Entry 5FQ8 (X-ray diffraction, 2.75 A resolution); this record covers chains B and P of the 9 polymer chains in the assembly.

[Chain B]
Protein: Outer membrane protein OMP121
From: Bacteroides thetaiotaomicron
UniProt: Q8A5H5 (Q8A5H5_BACTN); residues 1-984 here = UniProt positions 1-984
Sequence (984 residues; row label = number of the first residue in the row):
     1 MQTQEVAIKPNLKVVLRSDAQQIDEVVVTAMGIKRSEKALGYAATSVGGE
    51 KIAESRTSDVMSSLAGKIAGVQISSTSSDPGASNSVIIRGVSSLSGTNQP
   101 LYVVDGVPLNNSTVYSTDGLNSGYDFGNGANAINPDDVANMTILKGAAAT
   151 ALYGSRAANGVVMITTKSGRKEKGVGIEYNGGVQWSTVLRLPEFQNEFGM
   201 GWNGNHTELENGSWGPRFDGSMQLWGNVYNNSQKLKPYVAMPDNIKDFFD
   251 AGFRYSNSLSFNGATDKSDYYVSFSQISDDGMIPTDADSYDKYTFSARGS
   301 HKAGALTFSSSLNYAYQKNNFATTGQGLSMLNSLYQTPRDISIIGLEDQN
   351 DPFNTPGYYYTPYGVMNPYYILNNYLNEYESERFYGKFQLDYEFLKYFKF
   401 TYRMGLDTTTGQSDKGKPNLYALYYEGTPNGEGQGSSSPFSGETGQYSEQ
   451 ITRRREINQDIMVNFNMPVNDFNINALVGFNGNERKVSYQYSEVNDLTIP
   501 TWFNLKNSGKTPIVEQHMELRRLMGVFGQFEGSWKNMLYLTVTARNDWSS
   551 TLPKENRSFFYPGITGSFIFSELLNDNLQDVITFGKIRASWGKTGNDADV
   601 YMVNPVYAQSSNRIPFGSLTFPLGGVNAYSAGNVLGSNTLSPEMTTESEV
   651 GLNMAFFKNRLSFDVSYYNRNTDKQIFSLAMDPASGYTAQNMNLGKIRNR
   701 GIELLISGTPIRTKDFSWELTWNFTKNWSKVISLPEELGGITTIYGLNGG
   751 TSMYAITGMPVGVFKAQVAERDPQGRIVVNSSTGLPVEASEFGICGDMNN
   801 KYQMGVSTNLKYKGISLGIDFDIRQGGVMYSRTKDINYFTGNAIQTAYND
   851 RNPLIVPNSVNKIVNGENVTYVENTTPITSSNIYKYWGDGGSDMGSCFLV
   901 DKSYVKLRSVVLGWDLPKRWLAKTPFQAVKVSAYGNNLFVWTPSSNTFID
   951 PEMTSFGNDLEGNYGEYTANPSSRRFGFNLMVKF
Disordered / not traced: 1-36, 575-577
Metal / ion sites: Ca2+ site 1: D280, G281, I283, T285, D288; Mg2+: A631, N633 (shared with 1 residue of chain A); Ca2+ site 2 near D850 (its only coordinating residue here)
Small-molecule neighbours: 3-decanoyloxypropyl decanoate (KR0): Y402, M404, I457, Q459, I461, G482, N483, E484
What the authors report for this chain:
  - conformationally variable residues (domain motion): N203 (from molecular simulation)
  - binding site for Uncharacterised protein, bound peptide (chain P): L120

[Chain P]
Protein: Uncharacterised protein, bound peptide
From: Bacteroides thetaiotaomicron
Sequence (10 residues; numbered 1 to 10; the number before each row is that of its first residue):
     1 GGGGGGGGGG

[How chain B and chain P interact]
Pairs across the interface (24):
  L120(B) with G3(P); G4(P)
  W202(B) with G9(P); G10(P)
  E210(B) with G10(P)
  N211(B) with G9(P)
  Q326(B) with G4(P), hydrogen bond (side chain-backbone); G5(P); G6(P), hydrogen bond (side chain-backbone)
  Y363(B) with G9(P)
  F616(B) with G4(P); G5(P)
  T743(B) with G1(P)
  G746(B) with G1(P); G2(P), hydrogen bond (backbone-backbone); G3(P)
  L747(B) with G1(P); G2(P); G3(P)
  N748(B) with G1(P), hydrogen bond (backbone-backbone); G2(P), hydrogen bond (backbone-backbone); G3(P), hydrogen bond (backbone-backbone)
  F839(B) with G8(P); G9(P)
Other interface residues (no listed pair), chain B (14 interface residues in all): S752, Y754

[Summary]
The interface between chain B and chain P involves 14 residues on one side and 9 on the other, with 6 hydrogen
bonds. Among the polar pairs are Q326(B)-G4(P), Q326(B)-G6(P) and G746(B)-G2(P). Ligands of chain B:
3-decanoyloxypropyl decanoate. From the paper: a binding site for Uncharacterised protein, bound peptide
(chain P) at L120(B); conformational variability at N203(B).
Here chain B is Outer membrane protein OMP121 and chain P is Uncharacterised protein, bound peptide, both from
Bacteroides thetaiotaomicron. Entry 5FQ8 (Crystal structure of the SusCD complex BT2261-2264 from Bacteroides
thetaiotaomicron) was determined by X-ray diffraction (same publication as 5FQ6, 5FQ7 and 5T4Y).
